3VYT - chains A and C of the 3 polymer chains in the assembly; structure by X-ray diffraction, 2.25 A resolution.

== Chain A ==
Protein: Hydrogenase expression/formation protein HypC
Organism: Thermococcus kodakarensis
UniProt: Q5JII0 (Q5JII0_PYRKO); residue numbers follow UniProt; this construct covers 2-75
Sequence (74 residues; each row starts with the number of its first residue):
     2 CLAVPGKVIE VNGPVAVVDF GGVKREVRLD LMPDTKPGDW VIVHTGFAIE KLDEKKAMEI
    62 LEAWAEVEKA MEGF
Disordered / not traced: 2, 55-75
What the authors report for this chain:
  - mutagenesis - V24D: unchanged binding to Hydrogenase expression/formation protein HypD

== Chain C ==
Protein: Hydrogenase expression/formation protein HypE
Organism: Thermococcus kodakarensis
UniProt: Q5JII7 (Q5JII7_PYRKO); residue numbers follow UniProt; this construct covers 1-338
Sequence (338 residues; row label = number of the first residue in the row):
     1 MGEKIKLEHG AGGEIMEELL RDVILKTLTL KSAGGIGLDA LDDGATIPFG DKHIVFTIDG
    61 HTVKPLFFPG GDIGRLAVSG TVNDLAVMGA EPIALANSMI IGEGLDMEVL KRVLKSMDET
   121 AREVPVPIVT GDTKVVEDKI EMFVITAGIG IAEHPVSDAG AKVGDAVLVS GTIGDHGIAL
   181 MSHREGIAFE TELKSDVAPI WDVVKAVAET IGWENIHAMK DPTRAGLSNA LNEIARKSNV
   241 GILVREADIP IRPEVRAASE MLGISPYDVA NEGKVVMVVA REYAEEALEA MRKTEKGRNA
   301 AIIGEVIADY RGKVLLETGI GGKRFMEPPE GDPVPRIC
Disordered / not traced: 1-2
Metal / ion sites: Mg2+ site 1: D42, D43, D158, M219; Mg2+ site 2: D43, D84, D221; Mg2+ site 3: D59, D84; Mg2+ site 4 near D59 (its only coordinating residue here)
What the authors report for this chain:
  - mutagenesis - R324E: abolished binding to Hydrogenase expression/formation protein HypD
  - mutagenesis - E260R: unchanged binding to Hydrogenase expression/formation protein HypD

== How chain A and chain C interact ==
Residue-residue contacts (17):
  F21(A) with A257(C); M261(C), hydrophobic
  G22(A) with P253(C); E254(C); A257(C)
  G23(A) with F189(C); E190(C), hydrogen bond (backbone-backbone)
  V24(A) with I187(C), hydrophobic; A188(C); F189(C), hydrophobic; E254(C); A257(C), hydrophobic; M261(C), hydrophobic
  K25(A) with A188(C), hydrogen bond (backbone-backbone); E190(C)
  R26(A) with I187(C); M261(C)
Other interface residues (no listed pair), chain A (9 interface residues in all): L3, V5, D20
Other interface residues (no listed pair), chain C (12 interface residues in all): E185, T191, A258, E260
Interface features reported in the paper:
  - hot spots on chain A (mutagenesis) - V24D: decreased binding to Hydrogenase expression/formation protein HypE (chain C)

== Summary ==
9 residues of chain A and 12 residues of chain C are in contact; the contacts include 2 hydrogen bonds.
Main-chain hydrogen bonds include G23(A)-E190(C) and K25(A)-A188(C). From the paper: R324E of chain C
abolishes binding to Hydrogenase expression/formation protein HypD; V24D of chain A reduces binding to
Hydrogenase expression/formation protein HypE (chain C).
Chain A is Hydrogenase expression/formation protein HypC and chain C is Hydrogenase expression/formation
protein HypE, both from Thermococcus kodakarensis; the structure, Crystal structure of the HypC-HypD-HypE
complex (form I inward), was determined by X-ray diffraction, deposited together with 3VYS and 3VYU.
